PDB entry 7V81 | electron microscopy, 3.20 A resolution | chains A and D of the 5 polymer chains in the assembly

Chain A:
Name: Spike glycoprotein
Source organism: Severe acute respiratory syndrome coronavirus 2
UniProt: P0DTC2 (SPIKE_SARS2); numbering as in UniProt (aligned over 1-1208)
Sequence (1283 residues; each row starts with the number of its first residue):
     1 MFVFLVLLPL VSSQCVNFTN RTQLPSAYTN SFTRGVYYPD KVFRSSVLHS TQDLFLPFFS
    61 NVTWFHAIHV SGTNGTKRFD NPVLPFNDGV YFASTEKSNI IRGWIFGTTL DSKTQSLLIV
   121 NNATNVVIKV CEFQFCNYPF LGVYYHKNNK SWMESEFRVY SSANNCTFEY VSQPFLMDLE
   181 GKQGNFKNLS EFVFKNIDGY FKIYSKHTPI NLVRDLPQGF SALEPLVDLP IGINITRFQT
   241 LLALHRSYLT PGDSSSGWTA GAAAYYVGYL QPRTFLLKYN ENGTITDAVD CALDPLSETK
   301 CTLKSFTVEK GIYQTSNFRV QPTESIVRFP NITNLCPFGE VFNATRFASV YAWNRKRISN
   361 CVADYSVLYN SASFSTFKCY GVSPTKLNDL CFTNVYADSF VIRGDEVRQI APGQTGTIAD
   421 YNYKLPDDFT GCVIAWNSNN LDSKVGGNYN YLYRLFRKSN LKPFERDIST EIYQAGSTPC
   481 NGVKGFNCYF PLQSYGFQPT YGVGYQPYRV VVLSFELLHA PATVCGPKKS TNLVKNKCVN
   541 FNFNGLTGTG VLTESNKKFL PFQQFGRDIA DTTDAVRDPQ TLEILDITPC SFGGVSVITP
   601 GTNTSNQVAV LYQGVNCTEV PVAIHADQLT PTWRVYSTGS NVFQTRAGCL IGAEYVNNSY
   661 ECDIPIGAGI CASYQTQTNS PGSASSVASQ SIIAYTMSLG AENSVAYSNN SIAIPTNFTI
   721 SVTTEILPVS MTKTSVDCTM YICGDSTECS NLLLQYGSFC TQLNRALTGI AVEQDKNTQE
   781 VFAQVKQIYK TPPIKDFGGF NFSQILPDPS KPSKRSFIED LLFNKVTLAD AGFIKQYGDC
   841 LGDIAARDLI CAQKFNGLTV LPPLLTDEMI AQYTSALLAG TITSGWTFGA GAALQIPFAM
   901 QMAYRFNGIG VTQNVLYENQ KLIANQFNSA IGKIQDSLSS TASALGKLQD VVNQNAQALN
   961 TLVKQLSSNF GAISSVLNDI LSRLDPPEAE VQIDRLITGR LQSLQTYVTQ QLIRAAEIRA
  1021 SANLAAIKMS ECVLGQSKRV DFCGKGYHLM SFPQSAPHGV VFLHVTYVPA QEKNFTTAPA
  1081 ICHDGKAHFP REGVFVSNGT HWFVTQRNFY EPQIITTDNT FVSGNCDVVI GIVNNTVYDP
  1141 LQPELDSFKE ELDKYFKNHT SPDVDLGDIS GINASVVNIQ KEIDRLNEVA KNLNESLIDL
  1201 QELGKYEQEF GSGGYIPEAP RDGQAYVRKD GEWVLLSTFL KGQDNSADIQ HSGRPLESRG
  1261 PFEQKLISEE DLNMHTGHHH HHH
Unresolved in the structure: 1-13, 67-80, 146-152, 177-186, 248-256, 622-634, 676-690, 828-854, 1147-1283
Disulfide bonds: Cys15-Cys136, Cys131-Cys166, Cys291-Cys301, Cys336-Cys361, Cys379-Cys432, Cys391-Cys525, Cys480-Cys488, Cys538-Cys590, Cys662-Cys671, Cys738-Cys760, Cys743-Cys749, Cys1032-Cys1043, Cys1082-Cys1126
Covalently attached groups: N-acetylglucosamine (NAG) linked to Asn20, Asn61, Asn122, Asn165, Asn234, Asn282, Asn331, Asn343, Asn603, Asn616, Asn657, Asn709, Asn717, Asn801, Asn1074, Asn1098, Asn1134
Construct notes: variant Phe18 (Leu in P0DTC2), Asn20 (Thr in P0DTC2), Ser26 (Pro in P0DTC2), Tyr138 (Asp in P0DTC2), Ser190 (Arg in P0DTC2), Thr417 (Lys in P0DTC2), Lys484 (Glu in P0DTC2), Tyr501 (Asn in P0DTC2), Gly614 (Asp in P0DTC2), Tyr655 (His in P0DTC2), Ile1027 (Thr in P0DTC2); engineered mutation Gly682 (Arg in P0DTC2), Ser683 (Arg in P0DTC2), Ser685 (Arg in P0DTC2), Pro986 (Lys in P0DTC2), Pro987 (Val in P0DTC2); expression tag (1209-1283)
Curated features (UniProtKB/Swiss-Prot):
  - region: Asn280 to Cys301 (Putative superantigen), Arg403 to Asp405 (Integrin-binding motif), Asn448 to Phe456 (Immunodominant HLA epitope recognized by the CD8+), Pro681, Ala684 (Putative superantigen), Ser816 to Tyr837 (Fusion peptide 1), Lys835 to Phe855 (Fusion peptide 2), Asp1163 to Glu1202 (Heptad repeat 2)
  - site: Arg815, Ser816 (Cleavage)
  - glycosylation: Asn17 (N-linked (GlcNAc...) (complex) asparagine), Asn61 (N-linked (GlcNAc...) (hybrid) asparagine), Asn74 (N-linked (GlcNAc...) (complex) asparagine), Asn122 (N-linked (GlcNAc...) (hybrid) asparagine), Asn149 (N-linked (GlcNAc...) (complex) asparagine), Asn165 (N-linked (GlcNAc...) (complex) asparagine), Asn234 (N-linked (GlcNAc...) (high mannose) asparagine), Asn282 (N-linked (GlcNAc...) (complex) asparagine), Thr323 (O-linked (GalNAc) threonine), Ser325 (O-linked (HexNAc...) serine), Asn331 (N-linked (GlcNAc...) (complex) asparagine), Asn343 (N-linked (GlcNAc...) (complex) asparagine), Asn603 (N-linked (GlcNAc...) (hybrid) asparagine), Asn616 (N-linked (GlcNAc...) (complex) asparagine), Asn657 (N-linked (GlcNAc...) (complex) asparagine), Thr676 (O-linked (GlcNAc...) threonine), Thr678 (O-linked (GlcNAc...) threonine), Asn709 (N-linked (GlcNAc...) (high mannose) asparagine), Asn717 (N-linked (GlcNAc...) (hybrid) asparagine), Asn801 (N-linked (GlcNAc...) (hybrid) asparagine) and 6 more in UniProt
  - natural variant: Leu5 (L5F: In strain: Iota/B.1.526), Ser13 (S13I: In strain: Epsilon/B.1.427/B.1.429), Phe18 (L18F: In strain: Beta/B.1.351, Gamma/P.1 and 1 more; this construct carries the variant), Thr19 (T19I: In strain: Omicron/BQ.1.1, Omicron/XBB.1.5 and 1 more; T19R: In strain: Delta/B.1.617.2, Omicron/BA.2 and 4 more), Asn20 (T20N: In strain: Gamma/P.1; this construct carries the variant), Leu24 to Ala27 (sequence variant, change not given here; In strain: Omicron/BA.2, Omicron/BA.2.12.1 and 6 more), Ser26 (P26S: In strain: Gamma/P.1; this construct carries the variant), Gln52 (Q52H: In strain: Omicron/EG.5.1), Ala67 (A67V: In strain: Eta/B.1.525, Omicron/BA.1), His69 to Val70 (deletion: In strain: Alpha/B.1.1.7, Eta/B.1.525 and 5 more), Gly75 (G75V: In strain: Lambda/C.37), Thr76 (T76I: In strain: Lambda/C.37), 82 further natural variant entries in UniProt
  - mutagenesis: His69 to Val70 (Increased incorporation of cleaved spike into virions), Asn121 (N121Q: Partial loss of biliverdin affinity), Asn234 (N234Q: Increased resistance to neutralizing antibodies), Asn331 (N331Q: Reduced viral infectivity), Asn343 (N343Q: Reduced viral infectivity), Leu452 (L452R: Increased resistance to neutralizing antibodies. Decreases HLA binding to NF9 epitope. Increased binding affinity to human ACE2), Tyr453 (Y453F: Decreased HLA binding to NF9 epitope. Increased binding affinity to human ACE2), Ala475 (A475V: Increased resistance to neutralizing antibodies), Val483 (V483A: Increased resistance to neutralizing antibodies), Phe490 (F490L: Increased resistance to neutralizing antibodies and human covalescent sera neutralization), Gln493 (Q493N: Reduced host ACE2-binding affinity in vitro; Q493Y: Reduced host ACE2-binding affinity in vitro), His519 (H519P: Increased resistance to human covalescent sera neutralization), 8 further mutagenesis entries in UniProt

Chain D:
Name: Angiotensin-converting enzyme 2, Green fluorescent protein
Source organism: Homo sapiens
Notes: EC 3.4.17.23, 3.4.17.-
UniProt: Q9BYF1 (ACE2_HUMAN); residues 1-615 carry their UniProt numbers (615 of 861 residues fall inside the UniProt entry; the rest is not from it)
Sequence (861 residues; each row starts with the number of its first residue):
     1 MSSSSWLLLS LVAVTAAQST IEEQAKTFLD KFNHEAEDLF YQSSLASWNY NTNITEENVQ
    61 NMNNAGDKWS AFLKEQSTLA QMYPLQEIQN LTVKLQLQAL QQNGSSVLSE DKSKRLNTIL
   121 NTMSTIYSTG KVCNPDNPQE CLLLEPGLNE IMANSLDYNE RLWAWESWRS EVGKQLRPLY
   181 EEYVVLKNEM ARANHYEDYG DYWRGDYEVN GVDGYDYSRG QLIEDVEHTF EEIKPLYEHL
   241 HAYVRAKLMN AYPSYISPIG CLPAHLLGDM WGRFWTNLYS LTVPFGQKPN IDVTDAMVDQ
   301 AWDAQRIFKE AEKFFVSVGL PNMTQGFWEN SMLTDPGNVQ KAVCHPTAWD LGKGDFRILM
   361 CTKVTMDDFL TAHHEMGHIQ YDMAYAAQPF LLRNGANEGF HEAVGEIMSL SAATPKHLKS
   421 IGLLSPDFQE DNETEINFLL KQALTIVGTL PFTYMLEKWR WMVFKGEIPK DQWMKKWWEM
   481 KREIVGVVEP VPHDETYCDP ASLFHVSNDY SFIRYYTRTL YQFQFQEALC QAAKHEGPLH
   541 KCDISNSTEA GQKLFNMLRL GKSEPWTLAL ENVVGAKNMN VRPLLNYFEP LFTWLKDQNK
   601 NSFVGWSTDW SPYADGSGGS GSGGSKGEEL FTGVVPILVE LDGDVNGHKF SVRGEGEGDA
   661 TNGKLTLKFI CTTGKLPVPW PTLVTTLTYG VQCFSRYPDH MKRHDFFKSA MPEGYVQERT
   721 ISFKDDGTYK TRAEVKFEGD TLVNRIELKG IDFKEDGNIL GHKLEYNFNS HNVYITADKQ
   781 KNGIKANFKI RHNVEDGSVQ LADHYQQNTP IGDGPVLLPD NHYLSTQSVL SKDPNEKRDH
   841 MVLLEFVTAA GITHGMDELY K
Unresolved in the structure: 1-18, 615-861
Disulfide bonds: Cys133-Cys141, Cys344-Cys361, Cys530-Cys542
Curated features (UniProtKB/Swiss-Prot):
  - region (Interaction with SARS-CoV spike glycoprotein): Asp30 to Tyr41, Met82 to Pro84, Lys353 to Arg357
  - active site: Glu375 (Proton acceptor), His505 (Proton donor)
  - binding site (chloride): Arg169, Trp477, Lys481
  - binding site (substrate): Arg273, His345, Pro346, Tyr515
  - binding site (Zn(2+)): His374, His378, Glu402
  - glycosylation (N-linked (GlcNAc...) asparagine): Asn53, Asn90, Asn103, Asn322, Asn432, Asn546

Interface between chain A and chain D:
Pairs across the interface (22; chain A residue first):
  Tyr449(A) with Asp38(D)
  Tyr453(A) with His34(D), hydrogen bond
  Phe456(A) with Thr27(D)
  Ala475(A) with Thr27(D)
  Gly476(A) with Gln24(D)
  Phe486(A) with Met82(D), hydrophobic
  Asn487(A) with Gln24(D), hydrogen bond
  Tyr489(A) with Phe28(D); Lys31(D)
  Gln493(A) with Lys31(D), hydrogen bond; His34(D)
  Ser494(A) with His34(D)
  Gln498(A) with Tyr41(D); Leu45(D)
  Thr500(A) with Tyr41(D), hydrogen bond; Asp355(D); Arg357(D)
  Tyr501(A) with Tyr41(D), hydrophobic; Lys353(D)
  Gly502(A) with Lys353(D), hydrogen bond (backbone-backbone); Gly354(D), hydrogen bond (backbone-backbone)
  Tyr505(A) with Lys353(D)
Also at the interface, not in a pair above, chain A (17 interface residues in all): Gly446, Ser477
Also at the interface, not in a pair above, chain D (20 interface residues in all): Ser19, Asp30, Gln42, Leu79, Tyr83, Asn330, Arg393

Overview:
The interface between chain A and chain D involves 17 residues on one side and 20 on the other, with 6
hydrogen bonds. Polar contacts include Tyr453(A)-His34(D), Asn487(A)-Gln24(D) and Gln493(A)-Lys31(D).
Covalently linked N-acetylglucosamine: at Asn20(A), Asn61(A), Asn122(A), Asn165(A), Asn234(A) and Asn282(A)
and 11 more.
Here chain A is Spike glycoprotein (Severe acute respiratory syndrome coronavirus 2) and chain D is
Angiotensin-converting enzyme 2, Green fluorescent protein (Homo sapiens). Entry 7V81 (Cryo-EM structure of
SARS-CoV-2 S-Gamma variant (P.1) in complex with Angiotensin-converting enzyme 2 (ACE2) ectodomain, two ...)
was determined by electron microscopy.
